7UUR - chains D and G of the 4 polymer chains in the assembly; structure by electron microscopy, 1.67 A resolution.

# Chain D (and G)
Protein: Hydrogenase-2, small subunit
Source organism: Mycolicibacterium smegmatis MC2 155
Notes: EC 1.12.99.6; chain G of this document is another copy of the same molecule, construct and numbering; everything in this record applies to it too
UniProtKB: I7G634 (I7G634_MYCS2); residues 2-323 here = UniProt positions 2-323
Amino-acid sequence (322 residues; each row starts with the number of its first residue):
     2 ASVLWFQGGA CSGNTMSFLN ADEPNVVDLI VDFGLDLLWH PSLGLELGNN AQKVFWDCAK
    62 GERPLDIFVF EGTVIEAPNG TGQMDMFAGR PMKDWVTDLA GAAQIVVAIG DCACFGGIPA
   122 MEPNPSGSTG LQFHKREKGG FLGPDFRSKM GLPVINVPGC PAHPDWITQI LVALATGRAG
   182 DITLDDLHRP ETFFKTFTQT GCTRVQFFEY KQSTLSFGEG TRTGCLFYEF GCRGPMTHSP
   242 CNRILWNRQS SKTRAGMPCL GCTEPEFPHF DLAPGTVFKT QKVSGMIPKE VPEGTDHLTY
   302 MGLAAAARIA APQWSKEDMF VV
Metal / ion sites: 3Fe-4S cluster Fe site 1: Cys12, Cys113, Cys161; 3Fe-4S cluster Fe site 2: Cys203, Cys226, Cys233; 3Fe-4S cluster Fe site 3: Cys242, Cys260, Cys263
Small-molecule neighbours:
  - 3Fe-4S cluster (F3S), molecule 1: Ala11, Cys12, Ser13, Gly14, Asn15, Glu72, Gly73, Gly111, Asp112, Cys113, Gly160, Cys161, Pro162
  - 3Fe-4S cluster (F3S), molecule 2: Trp167, Thr199, Thr238, Ser240, Cys242, Trp247, Lys253, Thr254, Cys260, Leu261, Gly262, Cys263, Thr264
  - 3Fe-4S cluster (F3S), molecule 3: Thr199, Gln200, Cys203, Arg205, Val206, Phe209, Cys226, Leu227, Phe228, Cys233, Gly235, Pro236, Thr254
  - menadione (VK3): Phe208, Phe209, Lys212, Gln213, Ser214, Cys226, Phe228, Tyr229, Met287, Pro289, Tyr301, Met302, Ala305, Arg309
Reported in the primary citation:
  - conformationally variable residues (side-chain flip): Tyr229

# Interface between chain D and chain G
Contacting residue pairs (70; chain D residue first):
  Glu24(D) with Gln250(G), hydrogen bond
  Glu192(D) with Val322(G)
  Thr193(D) with Val322(G); Val323(G)
  Lys196(D) with Met320(G); Val322(G)
  Thr197(D) with Met320(G); Phe321(G)
  Phe198(D) with Gln207(G); Trp315(G), hydrophobic; Met320(G), hydrophobic
  Gln200(D) with Gln207(G), hydrogen bond
  Thr201(D) with Thr204(G); Gln207(G), hydrogen bond; Met320(G); Phe321(G)
  Gly202(D) with Gly202(G); Cys203(G); Thr204(G); Arg255(G)
  Cys203(D) with Gly202(G)
  Thr204(D) with Thr201(G); Gly202(G)
  Val206(D) with Val206(G), hydrophobic
  Gln207(D) with Phe198(G); Gln200(G), hydrogen bond; Thr201(G), hydrogen bond
  Phe209(D) with Glu210(G)
  Glu210(D) with Phe209(G); Glu210(G); Lys212(G), salt bridge
  Tyr211(D) with Thr296(G); Leu304(G), hydrophobic
  Lys212(D) with Glu210(G), salt bridge
  Asn243(D) with Arg255(G), hydrogen bond (backbone-side chain)
  Arg244(D) with Arg255(G), hydrogen bond (backbone-side chain)
  Arg249(D) with Arg249(G), hydrogen bond (side chain-backbone); Gln250(G)
  Gln250(D) with Glu24(G), hydrogen bond; Arg249(G)
  Arg255(D) with Gly202(G); Asn243(G), hydrogen bond (side chain-backbone); Arg244(G), hydrogen bond (side chain-backbone); Arg255(G)
  Glu294(D) with Pro313(G); Trp315(G), hydrogen bond (backbone-side chain)
  Gly295(D) with Pro313(G)
  Thr296(D) with Tyr211(G)
  Leu304(D) with Tyr211(G), hydrophobic; Leu304(G), hydrophobic; Ala307(G); Ala308(G); Ala311(G), hydrophobic
  Ala307(D) with Leu304(G)
  Ala308(D) with Leu304(G)
  Ala311(D) with Leu304(G), hydrophobic
  Pro313(D) with Glu294(G); Gly295(G)
  Trp315(D) with Phe198(G), hydrophobic; Glu294(G), hydrogen bond (side chain-backbone)
  Met320(D) with Lys196(G); Thr197(G); Phe198(G), hydrophobic; Thr201(G)
  Phe321(D) with Thr197(G); Thr201(G)
  Val322(D) with Glu192(G); Thr193(G); Lys196(G)
  Val323(D) with Thr193(G)
Other interface residues (no listed pair), chain D (40 interface residues in all): Asp182, Thr184, Leu246, Thr300, Asp319
Other interface residues (no listed pair), chain G (40 interface residues in all): Asp182, Thr184, Leu246, Thr300, Asp319

# Summary
Chain D and chain G each contribute 40 residues to their interface, with 13 hydrogen bonds and 2 salt bridges.
Among the polar pairs are Glu210(D)-Lys212(G), Glu24(D)-Gln250(G) and Gln200(D)-Gln207(G). Bound to chain D:
menadione and 3 copies of 3Fe-4S cluster. Cys12(D), Cys113(D) and Cys161(D) coordinate 3Fe-4S cluster Fe site
1. The paper reports conformational variability at Tyr229(D).
Chain D and chain G are both Hydrogenase-2, small subunit (Mycolicibacterium smegmatis MC2 155); the
structure, The 1.67 Angstrom CryoEM structure of the [NiFe]-hydrogenase Huc from Mycobacterium smegmatis -
catalytic dimer (Huc2S2L), was determined by electron microscopy (same publication as 7UTD, 7UUS and 8DQV).
